PDB entry 7TJV | electron microscopy, 3.60 A resolution | chains C and F of the 7 polymer chains in the assembly

== Chain C ==
Name: ATP synthase subunit alpha
Source organism: Saccharomyces cerevisiae
Reference sequence: P07251 (ATPA_YEAST); residues 1-510 here correspond to UniProt positions 36-545 (UniProt number = residue number + 35)
Chain sequence (510 residues; row label = number of the first residue in the row):
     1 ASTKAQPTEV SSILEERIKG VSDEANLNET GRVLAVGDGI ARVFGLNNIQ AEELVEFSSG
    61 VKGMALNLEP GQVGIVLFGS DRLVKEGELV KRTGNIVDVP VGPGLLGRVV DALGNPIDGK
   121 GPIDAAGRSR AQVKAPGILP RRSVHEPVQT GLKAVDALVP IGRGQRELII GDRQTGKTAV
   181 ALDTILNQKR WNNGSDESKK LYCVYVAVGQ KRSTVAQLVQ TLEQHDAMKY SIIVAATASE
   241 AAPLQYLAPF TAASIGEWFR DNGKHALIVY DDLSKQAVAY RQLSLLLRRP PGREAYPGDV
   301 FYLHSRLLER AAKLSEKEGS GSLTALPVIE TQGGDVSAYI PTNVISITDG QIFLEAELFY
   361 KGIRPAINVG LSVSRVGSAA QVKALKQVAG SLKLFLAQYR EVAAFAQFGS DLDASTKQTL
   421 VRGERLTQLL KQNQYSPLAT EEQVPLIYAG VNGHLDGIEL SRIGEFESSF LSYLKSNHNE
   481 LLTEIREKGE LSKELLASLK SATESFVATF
Not modelled in the structure: 1-25, 510
Ion coordination: Mg2+: Thr178 (together with ATP)
Ligand contacts: ATP (adenosine-5'-triphosphate): Asp172, Arg173, Gln174, Thr175, Gly176, Lys177, Thr178, Ala179, Glu330, Phe359, Arg364, Pro365, Gln432, Gln434
Swiss-Prot annotation at these positions:
  - binding site (ATP): Gly171 to Thr178
  - site: Ser372 (Required for activity)
  - modified residue (Phosphoserine): Ser22, Ser143

== Chain F ==
Name: ATP synthase subunit beta
Source organism: Saccharomyces cerevisiae
Notes: EC 7.1.2.2
Reference sequence: P00830 (ATPB_YEAST); residues 1-478 here correspond to UniProt positions 34-511 (UniProt number = residue number + 33)
Chain sequence (478 residues; numbered 1 to 478; the number before each row is that of its first residue):
     1 ASAAQSTPIT GKVTAVIGAI VDVHFEQSEL PAILNALEIK TPQGKLVLEV AQHLGENTVR
    61 TIAMDGTEGL VRGEKVLDTG GPISVPVGRE TLGRIINVIG EPIDERGPIK SKLRKPIHAD
   121 PPSFAEQSTS AEILETGIKV VDLLAPYARG GKIGLFGGAG VGKTVFIQEL INNIAKAHGG
   181 FSVFTGVGER TREGNDLYRE MKETGVINLE GESKVALVFG QMNEPPGARA RVALTGLTIA
   241 EYFRDEEGQD VLLFIDNIFR FTQAGSEVSA LLGRIPSAVG YQPTLATDMG LLQERITTTK
   301 KGSVTSVQAV YVPADDLTDP APATTFAHLD ATTVLSRGIS ELGIYPAVDP LDSKSRLLDA
   361 AVVGQEHYDV ASKVQETLQT YKSLQDIIAI LGMDELSEQD KLTVERARKI QRFLSQPFAV
   421 AEVFTGIPGK LVRLKDTVAS FKAVLEGKYD NIPEHAFYMV GGIEDVVAKA EKLAAEAN
Not modelled in the structure: 1-6, 476-478
Ion coordination: Mg2+: Thr164 (together with ATP)
Ligand contacts:
  - ATP (adenosine-5'-triphosphate): Ser355, Leu358, Tyr368
  - ATP: Gly158, Ala159, Gly160, Val161, Gly162, Lys163, Thr164, Val165, Arg190, Asp256, Tyr345, Gln416, Phe418, Ala421, Phe424, Thr425, Met459
Swiss-Prot annotation at these positions:
  - binding site (ATP): Gly157 to Thr164
  - modified residue: Thr79 (Phosphothreonine), Thr204 (Phosphothreonine), Ser340 (Phosphoserine)

== Chain C / chain F interface ==
Residue-residue contacts - 63 pairs, chain C then chain F:
  Leu34(C) - Gly55(F)
  Ala35(C) - His53(F)
  Ala35(C) - Leu54(F)
  Val36(C) - Ile33(F)
  Val36(C) - Gln52(F)
  Val36(C) - His53(F)  hydrogen bond (backbone-backbone)
  Asp38(C) - Gln52(F)
  Asp38(C) - Arg274(F)  salt bridge
  Arg82(C) - His118(F)
  Lys85(C) - Leu30(F)
  Lys85(C) - His53(F)
  Glu86(C) - Leu30(F)
  Glu86(C) - His53(F)  hydrogen bond (backbone-side chain)
  Glu86(C) - Gly55(F)
  Glu86(C) - Glu56(F)  hydrogen bond (side chain-backbone)
  Glu86(C) - Asn57(F)  hydrogen bond (side chain-backbone)
  Ile117(C) - Phe124(F)
  Arg173(C) - Phe326(F)
  Arg173(C) - Asp352(F)  salt bridge
  Gln174(C) - Lys354(F)  hydrogen bond (backbone-side chain)
  Lys211(C) - His328(F)
  Lys211(C) - Asp330(F)  salt bridge
  Arg212(C) - Pro122(F)
  Arg212(C) - Gln127(F)
  Arg212(C) - Glu294(F)  salt bridge
  Ser213(C) - Gln127(F)
  Ser213(C) - Thr129(F)
  Val215(C) - Phe124(F)  hydrophobic
  Ala216(C) - Phe124(F)
  Ala216(C) - Thr129(F)
  Gln217(C) - Thr129(F)
  Gln217(C) - Arg356(F)  hydrogen bond
  Gln220(C) - Thr129(F)  hydrogen bond
  Thr237(C) - Glu294(F)
  Ala238(C) - Glu294(F)  hydrogen bond (backbone-side chain)
  Ala238(C) - His328(F)
  Ser239(C) - Pro121(F)
  Ser239(C) - Gly290(F)
  Ser239(C) - Leu291(F)
  Ser239(C) - Glu294(F)  hydrogen bond
  Ala242(C) - Thr287(F)
  Gln245(C) - Thr287(F)
  Arg281(C) - Ser277(F)  hydrogen bond
  Gln282(C) - Pro283(F)
  Gln282(C) - Thr284(F)
  Gln282(C) - Thr287(F)  hydrogen bond
  Leu286(C) - Pro283(F)  hydrophobic
  Leu286(C) - Thr284(F)
  Arg288(C) - Gly273(F)
  Arg288(C) - Ile275(F)
  Pro291(C) - Ile275(F)  hydrophobic
  Gln332(C) - Ala323(F)
  Glu357(C) - Gln379(F)
  Tyr360(C) - Leu351(F)  hydrogen bond (side chain-backbone)
  Tyr360(C) - Lys354(F)  hydrogen bond
  Tyr360(C) - Gln375(F)
  Tyr360(C) - Glu376(F)
  Tyr360(C) - Gln379(F)
  Lys361(C) - Gln379(F)
  Lys361(C) - Ser383(F)
  Arg364(C) - Tyr368(F)  hydrogen bond
  Gln407(C) - Leu384(F)
  Gln407(C) - Ile387(F)
Also at the interface, not in a pair above, chain C (50 interface residues in all): Gly37, Asp81, Val84, Val109, Asp118, Gly209, Gln210, Val219, Glu240, Lys275, Val278, Leu285, Arg289, Ala295, Gly333, Phe359, Gly362
Also at the interface, not in a pair above, chain F (54 interface residues in all): Ala32, Leu34, Thr58, Pro82, Ser123, Ala125, Lys152, Pro276, Ala278, Ala286, Thr297, Thr318, Ala327, Leu329, Ser372

== Overview ==
The interface between chain C and chain F involves 50 residues on one side and 54 on the other; the contacts
include 14 hydrogen bonds and 4 salt bridges. Polar contacts include Asp38(C)-Arg274(F), Arg173(C)-Asp352(F)
and Lys211(C)-Asp330(F).
Here chain C is ATP synthase subunit alpha and chain F is ATP synthase subunit beta, both from Saccharomyces
cerevisiae. Entry 7TJV (Yeast ATP synthase F1 region State 1catalytic(a) with 10 mM ATP) was determined by
electron microscopy, deposited together with 7TJS, 7TJT, 7TJU, 7TJW, 7TJX, 7TJY and 30 further entries.
